PDB entry 1FYZ | X-ray diffraction, 2.15 A resolution | chains C and D of the 6 polymer chains in the assembly

== Chain C (and D) ==
Name: Methane monooxygenase component A, beta chain
Source organism: Methylococcus capsulatus
Notes: EC 1.14.13.25; chain D of this document is another copy of the same molecule, construct and numbering; everything in this record applies to it too
Reference sequence: P18798 (MEMB_METCA); residue numbers follow UniProt; this construct covers 1-389
Sequence (389 residues; each row starts with the number of its first residue):
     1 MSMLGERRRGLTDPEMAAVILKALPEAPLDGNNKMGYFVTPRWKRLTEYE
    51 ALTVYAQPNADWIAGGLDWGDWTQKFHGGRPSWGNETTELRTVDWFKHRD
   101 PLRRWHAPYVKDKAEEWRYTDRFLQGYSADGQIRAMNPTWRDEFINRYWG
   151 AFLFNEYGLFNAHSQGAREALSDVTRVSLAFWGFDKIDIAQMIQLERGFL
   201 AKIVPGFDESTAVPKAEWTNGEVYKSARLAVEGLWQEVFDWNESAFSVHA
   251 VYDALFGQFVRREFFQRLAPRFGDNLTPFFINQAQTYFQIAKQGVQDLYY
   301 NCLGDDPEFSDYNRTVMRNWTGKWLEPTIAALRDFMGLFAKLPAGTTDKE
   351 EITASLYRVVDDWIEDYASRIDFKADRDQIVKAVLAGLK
Not modelled in the structure: 1 (chain D: 1, 389)
Construct notes: conflict Arg370 (Ala in P18798)
Metal / ion sites: Ca2+ site 1 near Glu222 (its only coordinating residue here); Ca2+ site 2 near Asp348 (its only coordinating residue here)

== Chain C / chain D interface ==
Pairs across the interface - 67 pairs, chain C then chain D:
  Met3(C) - Pro25(D)
  Met3(C) - Glu26(D)
  Met3(C) - Ala27(D)
  Met3(C) - Pro28(D)
  Leu4(C) - Leu21(D)  hydrophobic
  Leu4(C) - Leu24(D)  hydrophobic
  Leu11(C) - Thr12(D)
  Thr12(C) - Leu11(D)
  Pro14(C) - Pro14(D)
  Pro14(C) - Ala17(D)  hydrophobic
  Pro14(C) - Ala18(D)
  Ala18(C) - Pro14(D)
  Leu24(C) - Leu4(D)  hydrophobic
  Pro25(C) - Met3(D)
  Ala27(C) - Met3(D)
  Pro28(C) - Met3(D)
  Lys111(C) - Arg118(D)
  Asp112(C) - Arg118(D)  salt bridge
  Asp112(C) - Arg122(D)  salt bridge
  Glu115(C) - Glu115(D)
  Glu115(C) - Arg118(D)  salt bridge
  Glu115(C) - Arg122(D)  salt bridge
  Glu116(C) - Tyr119(D)
  Glu116(C) - Arg122(D)  salt bridge
  Arg118(C) - Lys111(D)
  Arg118(C) - Asp112(D)  salt bridge
  Arg118(C) - Glu115(D)  salt bridge
  Tyr119(C) - Glu116(D)
  Tyr119(C) - Tyr119(D)  hydrophobic
  Tyr119(C) - Gln283(D)
  Arg122(C) - Asp112(D)  salt bridge
  Arg122(C) - Glu115(D)  salt bridge
  Arg122(C) - Glu116(D)  salt bridge
  Arg122(C) - Thr286(D)
  Phe123(C) - Asn282(D)
  Gly126(C) - Gln289(D)
  Ala129(C) - Gln289(D)
  Asp130(C) - Gln258(D)  hydrogen bond
  Asp130(C) - Arg262(D)  salt bridge
  Asp130(C) - Gln285(D)
  Asp130(C) - Gln289(D)  hydrogen bond
  Gln132(C) - Gln266(D)  hydrogen bond
  Arg134(C) - Arg262(D)
  Arg134(C) - Arg358(D)
  Arg134(C) - Asp362(D)  salt bridge
  Gln258(C) - Asp130(D)  hydrogen bond
  Arg262(C) - Asp130(D)  salt bridge
  Arg262(C) - Gln132(D)
  Arg262(C) - Arg134(D)
  Gln266(C) - Gln132(D)  hydrogen bond
  Gln266(C) - Asn275(D)  hydrogen bond (backbone-side chain)
  Pro270(C) - Pro270(D)
  Pro270(C) - Asn275(D)
  Asn275(C) - Gln266(D)  hydrogen bond (side chain-backbone)
  Asn275(C) - Pro270(D)
  Asn275(C) - Pro278(D)
  Pro278(C) - Asn275(D)
  Asn282(C) - Phe123(D)
  Gln283(C) - Tyr119(D)
  Gln285(C) - Asp130(D)
  Gln285(C) - Gln132(D)
  Thr286(C) - Arg122(D)
  Gln289(C) - Gly126(D)
  Gln289(C) - Ala129(D)
  Gln289(C) - Asp130(D)  hydrogen bond
  Arg358(C) - Arg134(D)
  Asp362(C) - Arg134(D)  salt bridge
Interface residues without a listed pair, chain C (42 interface residues in all): Ala17, Leu21, Glu26, Ala135, Phe279, Lys292
Interface residues without a listed pair, chain D (41 interface residues in all): Arg271, Phe279

== Overview ==
The interface between chain C and chain D involves 42 residues on one side and 41 on the other; the contacts
include 8 hydrogen bonds and 14 salt bridges. Among the polar pairs are Asp112(C)-Arg118(D),
Asp112(C)-Arg122(D) and Glu115(C)-Arg118(D).
Both chains are Methane monooxygenase component A, beta chain (Methylococcus capsulatus). Entry 1FYZ (Methane
monooxygenase hydroxylase, form II reduced by soaking) was determined by X-ray diffraction together with 1FZ0,
1FZ1, 1FZ2, 1FZ3, 1FZ4 and 1FZ5 from the same study.
